6WXL - chains B and D of the 12 polymer chains in the assembly; structure by electron microscopy, 2.76 A resolution.

[Chain B (and D)]
Protein: Hemagglutinin HA2 chain
From: Influenza A virus (A/Shanghai/JS01/2013(H7N9))
Notes: chain D of this document is another copy of the same molecule, construct and numbering; everything in this record applies to it too
Reference sequence: A0A067Y6L0 (A0A067Y6L0_9INFA); residues 1-221 here correspond to UniProt positions 340-560 (UniProt number = residue number + 339)
Amino-acid sequence (221 residues; row label = number of the first residue in the row):
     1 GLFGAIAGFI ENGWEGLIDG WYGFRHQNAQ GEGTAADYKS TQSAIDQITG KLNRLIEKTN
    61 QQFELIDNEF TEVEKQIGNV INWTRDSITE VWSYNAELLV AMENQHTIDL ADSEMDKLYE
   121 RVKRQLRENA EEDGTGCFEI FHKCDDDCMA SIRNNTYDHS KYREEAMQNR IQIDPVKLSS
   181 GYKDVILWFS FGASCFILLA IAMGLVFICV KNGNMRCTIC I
Not modelled in the structure: 1-3, 174-221
Disulfide bonds: C144-C148
Glycans and other covalent adducts: N-acetylglucosamine (NAG) linked to N82, N154

[How chain B and chain D interact]
Contacting residue pairs - 36 pairs, chain B then chain D:
  R54(B) - E97(D)  hydrogen bond (side chain-backbone)
  R54(B) - L98(D)
  R54(B) - A101(D)
  T59(B) - E90(D)  hydrogen bond
  Q61(B) - D86(D)  hydrogen bond
  Q61(B) - E90(D)
  F63(B) - W83(D)
  F63(B) - D86(D)
  F63(B) - S87(D)
  F63(B) - E90(D)
  I66(B) - W83(D)  hydrophobic
  V73(B) - Q76(D)
  I77(B) - Q76(D)
  I77(B) - I77(D)  hydrophobic
  I81(B) - V80(D)  hydrophobic
  T84(B) - W83(D)
  T84(B) - T84(D)
  R85(B) - W83(D)
  I88(B) - S87(D)
  I88(B) - I88(D)  hydrophobic
  V91(B) - V91(D)  hydrophobic
  W92(B) - E90(D)
  W92(B) - V91(D)  hydrophobic
  W92(B) - Y94(D)  hydrophobic
  N95(B) - Y94(D)
  L99(B) - Y94(D)
  M102(B) - M102(D)  hydrophobic
  R124(B) - G134(D)
  R127(B) - E131(D)  salt bridge
  R127(B) - E132(D)
  R127(B) - D133(D)  salt bridge
  E128(B) - E131(D)
  E128(B) - R170(D)  salt bridge
  R163(B) - E131(D)  salt bridge
  R163(B) - R170(D)  hydrogen bond (side chain-backbone)
  I171(B) - I171(D)  hydrophobic
Interface residues without a listed pair, chain B (24 interface residues in all): E57, V80, M167
Interface residues without a listed pair, chain D (25 interface residues in all): I10, N79, N95, F141

[Overview]
Chain B and chain D form an interface of 24 and 25 residues respectively; the contacts include 4 hydrogen
bonds and 4 salt bridges. Among the polar pairs are R127(B)-E131(D), R127(B)-D133(D) and E128(B)-R170(D).
N-acetylglucosamine is covalently linked to N82(B) and N154(B).
Chain B and chain D are both Hemagglutinin HA2 chain (Influenza A virus (A/Shanghai/JS01/2013(H7N9))); the
structure, Cryo-EM structure of the VRC315 clinical trial, vaccine-elicited, human antibody 1D12 in complex
with an H7 ..., was determined by electron microscopy.
